Entry 7YO4 (electron microscopy, 3.90 A resolution); this record covers chains G and H of the 8 polymer chains in the assembly.

[Chain G]
Name: Calcium-activated potassium channel subunit alpha-1
Source organism: Homo sapiens
Reference sequence: A0A1W2PRB0 (A0A1W2PRB0_HUMAN); aligned to UniProt positions 66-1121 over residues 1-1056 (the alignment contains insertions or deletions, so no single offset holds)
Amino-acid sequence (1056 residues; numbered 1 to 1056; the number before each row is that of its first residue):
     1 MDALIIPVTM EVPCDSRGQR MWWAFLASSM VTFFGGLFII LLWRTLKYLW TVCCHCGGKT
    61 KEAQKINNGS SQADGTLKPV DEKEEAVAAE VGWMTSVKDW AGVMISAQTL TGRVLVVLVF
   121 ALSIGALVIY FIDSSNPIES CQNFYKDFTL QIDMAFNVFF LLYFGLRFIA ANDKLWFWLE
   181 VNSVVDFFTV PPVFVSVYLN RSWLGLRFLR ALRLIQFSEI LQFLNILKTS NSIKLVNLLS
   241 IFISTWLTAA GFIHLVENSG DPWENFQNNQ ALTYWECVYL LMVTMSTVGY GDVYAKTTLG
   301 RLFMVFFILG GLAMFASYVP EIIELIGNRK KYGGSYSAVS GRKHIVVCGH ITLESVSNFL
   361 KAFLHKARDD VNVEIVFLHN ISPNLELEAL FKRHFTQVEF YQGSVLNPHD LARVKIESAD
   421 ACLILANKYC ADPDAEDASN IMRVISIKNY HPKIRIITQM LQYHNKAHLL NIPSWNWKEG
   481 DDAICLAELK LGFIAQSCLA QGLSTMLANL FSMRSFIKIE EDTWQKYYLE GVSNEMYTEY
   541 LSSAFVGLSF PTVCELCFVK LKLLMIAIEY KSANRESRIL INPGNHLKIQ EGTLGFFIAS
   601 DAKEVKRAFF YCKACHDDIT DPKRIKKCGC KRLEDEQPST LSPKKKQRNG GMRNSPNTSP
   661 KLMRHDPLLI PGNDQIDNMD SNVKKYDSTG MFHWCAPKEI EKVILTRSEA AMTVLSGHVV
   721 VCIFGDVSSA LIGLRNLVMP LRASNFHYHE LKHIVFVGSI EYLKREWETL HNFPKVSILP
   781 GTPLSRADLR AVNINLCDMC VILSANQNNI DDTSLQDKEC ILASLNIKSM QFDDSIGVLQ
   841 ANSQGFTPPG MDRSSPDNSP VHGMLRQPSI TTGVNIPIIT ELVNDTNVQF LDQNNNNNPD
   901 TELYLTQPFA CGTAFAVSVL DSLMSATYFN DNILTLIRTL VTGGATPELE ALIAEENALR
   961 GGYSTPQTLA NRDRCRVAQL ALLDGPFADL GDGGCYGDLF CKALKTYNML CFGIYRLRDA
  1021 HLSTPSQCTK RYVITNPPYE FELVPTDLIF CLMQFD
Disordered / not traced: 1-19, 35-93, 633-680, 835-870
Construct notes: engineered mutation Ala362 (Asp427 in A0A1W2PRB0), Ala367 (Asp432 in A0A1W2PRB0), Asn894 (Asp963 in A0A1W2PRB0), Asn895 (Asp964 in A0A1W2PRB0), Asn896 (Asp965 in A0A1W2PRB0), Asn897 (Asp966 in A0A1W2PRB0), Asn898 (Asp967 in A0A1W2PRB0)

[Chain H]
Name: Leucine-rich repeat-containing protein 26
Source organism: Homo sapiens
Reference sequence: Q2I0M4 (LRC26_HUMAN); numbering as in UniProt (aligned over 1-334)
Amino-acid sequence (334 residues; row label = number of the first residue in the row):
     1 MRGPSWSRPR PLLLLLLLLS PWPVWAQVSA TASPSGSLGA PDCPEVCTCV PGGLASCSAL
    61 SLPAVPPGLS LRLRALLLDH NRVRALPPGA FAGAGALQRL DLRENGLHSV HVRAFWGLGA
   121 LQLLDLSANQ LEALAPGTFA PLRALRNLSL AGNRLARLEP AALGALPLLR SLSLQDNELA
   181 ALAPGLLGRL PALDALHLRG NPWGCGCALR PLCAWLRRHP LPASEAETVL CVWPGRLTLS
   241 PLTAFSDAAF SHCAQPLALR DLAVVYTLGP ASFLVSLASC LALGSGLTAC RARRRRLRTA
   301 ALRPPRPPDP NPDPDPHGCA SPADPGSPAA AAQA
Disordered / not traced: 1-42, 285-334
Disulfides: Cys47-Cys57, Cys205-Cys231
Swiss-Prot annotation at these positions:
  - glycosylation: Asn147 (N-linked (GlcNAc...) asparagine)

[Chain G / chain H interface]
Contacting residue pairs (36; chain G residue first):
  Met21(G) with Pro256(H)
  Trp23(G) with Leu262(H), hydrophobic; Tyr266(H)
  Ala27(G) with Tyr266(H)
  Ser28(G) with Val265(H); Gly269(H)
  Val31(G) with Tyr266(H); Pro270(H), hydrophobic
  Thr32(G) with Gly269(H); Pro270(H); Phe273(H)
  Val97(G) with Leu281(H); Gly284(H)
  Trp100(G) with Leu283(H), hydrophobic
  Leu161(G) with Ser272(H); Phe273(H), hydrophobic; Ser276(H)
  Phe164(G) with Phe273(H), hydrophobic
  Gly165(G) with Cys280(H)
  Leu166(G) with Cys280(H), hydrophobic
  Phe168(G) with Leu277(H), hydrophobic
  Ile169(G) with Cys280(H); Leu281(H), hydrophobic
  Asp186(G) with Phe273(H)
  Phe187(G) with Phe273(H), hydrophobic
  Val190(G) with Phe273(H), hydrophobic
  Pro191(G) with Gly269(H); Phe273(H)
  Phe194(G) with Leu268(H), hydrophobic; Ser272(H)
  Val195(G) with Val265(H), hydrophobic
  Tyr198(G) with Asp261(H), hydrogen bond; Leu268(H), hydrophobic
  Leu199(G) with Asp261(H)
  Asn200(G) with Gln255(H), hydrogen bond (side chain-backbone)
  Arg201(G) with Pro256(H)
Interface residues without a listed pair, chain G (27 interface residues in all): Ala24, Cys141, Leu162
Interface residues without a listed pair, chain H (19 interface residues in all): Cys253, Val264

[Summary]
The interface between chain G and chain H involves 27 residues on one side and 19 on the other; the contacts
include 2 hydrogen bonds. Polar pairs include Tyr198(G)-Asp261(H) and Asn200(G)-Gln255(H).
Here chain G is Calcium-activated potassium channel subunit alpha-1 and chain H is Leucine-rich
repeat-containing protein 26, both from Homo sapiens. Entry 7YO4 (Cryo-EM structure of RCK1-RCK2 mutated human
Slo1-LRRC26 complex) was determined by electron microscopy.
